PDB entry 9C7B | X-ray diffraction, 1.40 A resolution | chains A and B

[Chain A]
Molecule: Splicing factor U2AF 65 kDa subunit
Organism: Homo sapiens
UniProt: P26368 (U2AF2_HUMAN); residues 141-341 here = UniProt positions 141-341
Amino-acid sequence (204 residues; each row starts with the number of its first residue):
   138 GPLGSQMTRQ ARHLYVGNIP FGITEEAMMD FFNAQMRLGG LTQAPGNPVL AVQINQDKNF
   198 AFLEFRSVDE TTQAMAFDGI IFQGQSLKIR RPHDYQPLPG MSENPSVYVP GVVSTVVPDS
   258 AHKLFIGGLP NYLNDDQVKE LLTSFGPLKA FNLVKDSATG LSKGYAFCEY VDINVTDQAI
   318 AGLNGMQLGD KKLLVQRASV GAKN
Disordered / not traced: 138-140
Construct notes: expression tag (138-140); engineered mutation His150 (Arg in P26368)
Swiss-Prot annotation at these positions:
  - modified residue: Lys276 (5-hydroxylysine), Ser294 (Phosphoserine)
  - natural variant: Arg149 (R149W: In DEVDFB)
From the paper describing this entry:
  - disease-associated variants - R150H: decreased binding to consensus site
  - conformationally variable residues (order/disorder transition): Arg146, Glu201
  - contacts within the chain: His150-Glu201
  - binding site for the 8-nt DNA/RNA hybrid strand (chain B): His150

[Chain B]
Molecule: 8-nt DNA/RNA hybrid strand
Sequence (8 nucleotides; row label = number of the first residue in the row):
     2 UUUUUUCC
Modified residues: BRU (5-bromo-2'-deoxyuridine-5'-monophosphate) at position 7

[Interface between chain A and chain B]
Contacting residue pairs (50):
  Gln143(A) - C9(B)  base contact
  His150(A) - C8(B)  base contact
  Tyr152(A) - U6(B)  hydrogen bond to the sugar
  Tyr152(A) - BRU_7(B)  stacking on the base
  Asn155(A) - U6(B)  base contact
  Gln190(A) - C8(B)  hydrogen bond to the sugar
  Lys195(A) - U6(B)  base contact
  Asn196(A) - U6(B)  hydrogen bond to the base
  Phe197(A) - BRU_7(B)  sugar contact
  Phe197(A) - C8(B)  sugar contact
  Phe199(A) - BRU_7(B)  base contact
  Phe199(A) - C8(B)  stacking on the base
  Lys225(A) - U5(B)  hydrogen bond to the base
  Arg227(A) - U5(B)  base contact
  Arg227(A) - BRU_7(B)  base contact
  Arg228(A) - BRU_7(B)  hydrogen bond to the base
  Pro229(A) - BRU_7(B)  base contact
  Pro229(A) - C8(B)  base contact
  His230(A) - BRU_7(B)  stacking on the base
  Asp231(A) - C8(B)  base contact
  Asp231(A) - C9(B)  hydrogen bond to the base
  Thr252(A) - U5(B)  hydrogen bond to the base
  Val253(A) - U5(B)  base contact
  Val254(A) - U5(B)  hydrogen bond to the base
  Asp256(A) - DU4(B)  base contact
  Lys260(A) - DU4(B)  hydrogen bond to the base
  Phe262(A) - U2(B)  phosphate contact
  Phe262(A) - U3(B)  stacking on the base
  Gly264(A) - U2(B)  base contact
  Gly265(A) - U2(B)  base contact
  Asn289(A) - DU4(B)  hydrogen bond to the base
  Asn289(A) - U5(B)  base contact
  Val291(A) - DU4(B)  base contact
  Lys292(A) - U6(B)  base contact
  Lys300(A) - U2(B)  sugar contact
  Lys300(A) - DU4(B)  phosphate contact
  Lys300(A) - U5(B)  salt bridge to the phosphate
  Tyr302(A) - U2(B)  sugar contact
  Tyr302(A) - U3(B)  sugar contact
  Tyr302(A) - DU4(B)  sugar contact
  Phe304(A) - U3(B)  base contact
  Phe304(A) - DU4(B)  stacking on the base
  Lys329(A) - U2(B)  base contact
  Leu331(A) - U2(B)  base contact
  Gln333(A) - U3(B)  hydrogen bond to the base
  Arg334(A) - U3(B)  base contact
  Ala335(A) - U3(B)  hydrogen bond to the base
  Gly338(A) - U3(B)  hydrogen bond to the base
  Ala339(A) - U3(B)  base contact
  Lys340(A) - U3(B)  hydrogen bond to the sugar
Interface residues without a listed pair, chain A (40 interface residues in all): Ser294, Gly301, Val337

[Summary]
40 residues of chain A face 8 of chain B across their interface; the contacts include 14 hydrogen bonds, 1
salt bridge and 5 aromatic stacking contacts. Among the polar pairs are Asn196(A)-U6(B), Lys225(A)-U5(B) and
Arg228(A)-BRU_7(B). From the paper: a binding site for the 8-nt DNA/RNA hybrid strand (chain B) at His150(A);
R150H of chain A reduces binding to consensus site.
Here chain A is Splicing factor U2AF 65 kDa subunit (Homo sapiens) and chain B is an 8-nt DNA/RNA hybrid
strand. Entry 9C7B (Crystal structure of R150H neurodevelopmental disease-associated U2AF2 variant) was
determined by X-ray diffraction, deposited together with 9C7A.
